PDB entry 1KDO | X-ray diffraction, 1.90 A resolution | chain A

== Chain A ==
Name: Cytidylate kinase
Source organism: Escherichia coli
Notes: EC 2.7.4.14
Reference sequence: P0A6I0 (KCY_ECOLI); residues 1-227 here = UniProt positions 1-227
Sequence (227 residues; row label = number of the first residue in the row):
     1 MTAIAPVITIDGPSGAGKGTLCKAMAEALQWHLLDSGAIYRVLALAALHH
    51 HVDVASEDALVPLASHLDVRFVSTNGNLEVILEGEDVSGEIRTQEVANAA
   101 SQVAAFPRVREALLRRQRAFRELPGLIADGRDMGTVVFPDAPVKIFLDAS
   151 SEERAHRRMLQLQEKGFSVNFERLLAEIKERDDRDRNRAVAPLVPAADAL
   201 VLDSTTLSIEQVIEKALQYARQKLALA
Unresolved in the structure: 1-2, 226-227
Small-molecule neighbours: cytidine-5'-monophosphate (C5P): Ser-36, Gly-37, Ala-38, Tyr-40, Arg-41, Arg-92, Ala-100, Ser-101, Ala-104, Arg-110, Gly-130, Arg-131, Asp-132, Met-133, Arg-181, Asp-185, Arg-188

== In short ==
Bound to chain A: cytidine-5'-monophosphate.
Chain A is Cytidylate kinase (Escherichia coli); the structure, Cytidine monophosphate kinase from E. coli in
complex with cytidine monophosphate, was determined by X-ray diffraction, deposited together with 1KDP, 1KDR
and 1KDT.
